PDB entry 6NIJ | electron microscopy, 5.70 A resolution (low resolution: residue-level contacts below are approximate; hydrogen-bond / salt-bridge calls are withheld) | chains B and D of the 8 polymer chains in the assembly

[Chain B (and D)]
Name: AMC011 Glycoprotein 41
Source organism: Human immunodeficiency virus 1
Notes: chain D of this document is another copy of the same molecule, construct and numbering; everything in this record applies to it too
Sequence (345 residues; row label = number of the first residue in the row):
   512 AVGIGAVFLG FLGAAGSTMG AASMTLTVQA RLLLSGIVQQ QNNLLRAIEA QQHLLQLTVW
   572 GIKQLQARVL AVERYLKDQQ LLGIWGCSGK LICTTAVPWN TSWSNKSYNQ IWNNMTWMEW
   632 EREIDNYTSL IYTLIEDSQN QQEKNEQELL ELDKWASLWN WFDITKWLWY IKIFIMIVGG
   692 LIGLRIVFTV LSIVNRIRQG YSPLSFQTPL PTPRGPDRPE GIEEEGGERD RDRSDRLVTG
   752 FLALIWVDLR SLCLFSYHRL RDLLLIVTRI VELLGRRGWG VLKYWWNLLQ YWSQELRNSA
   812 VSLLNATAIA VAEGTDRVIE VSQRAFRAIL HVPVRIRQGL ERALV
Disordered / not traced: 512-517, 559-565, 665-856 (chain D: 512-517, 555-568, 665-856)
Cystine bridges: Cys598-Cys604

[Interface between chain B and chain D]
Pairs across the interface (22):
  Thr538(B) - Glu659(D)
  Arg542(B) - Gln652(D)
  Leu544(B) - Gln591(D)
  Leu545(B) - Ile595(D)
  Leu545(B) - Glu647(D)
  Gly547(B) - Glu584(D)
  Ile548(B) - Lys588(D)
  Ile548(B) - Gln591(D)
  Ile548(B) - Leu592(D)
  Gln551(B) - Lys588(D)
  Asn554(B) - Glu584(D)
  Ala558(B) - Lys574(D)
  Leu566(B) - Lys574(D)
  Gln567(B) - Val570(D)
  Leu568(B) - Ile573(D)
  Leu568(B) - Gln577(D)
  Leu576(B) - Gln577(D)
  Arg579(B) - Val580(D)
  Val580(B) - Val580(D)
  Val583(B) - Leu587(D)
  Tyr586(B) - Gln591(D)
  Leu587(B) - Leu587(D)
Other interface residues (no listed pair), chain B (22 interface residues in all): Ala541, Gln550, Leu602, Ile603
Other interface residues (no listed pair), chain D (18 interface residues in all): Leu581, Val583, Lys655, Glu662

[Summary]
22 residues of chain B face 18 of chain D across their interface.
Both chains are AMC011 Glycoprotein 41 (Human immunodeficiency virus 1). Entry 6NIJ (PGT145 Fab in complex
with full length AMC011 HIV-1 Env) was determined by electron microscopy together with 6OLP from the same
study.
